1W61 - chains A and B; structure by X-ray diffraction, 2.10 A resolution.

== Chain A (and B) ==
Protein: B-cell mitogen
Source organism: Trypanosoma cruzi
Notes: EC 5.1.1.4; chain B of this document is another copy of the same molecule, construct and numbering; everything in this record applies to it too
UniProtKB: Q9NCP4 (Q9NCP4); residues 2-393 here correspond to UniProt positions 32-423 (UniProt number = residue number + 30)
Sequence (414 residues; each row starts with the number of its first residue):
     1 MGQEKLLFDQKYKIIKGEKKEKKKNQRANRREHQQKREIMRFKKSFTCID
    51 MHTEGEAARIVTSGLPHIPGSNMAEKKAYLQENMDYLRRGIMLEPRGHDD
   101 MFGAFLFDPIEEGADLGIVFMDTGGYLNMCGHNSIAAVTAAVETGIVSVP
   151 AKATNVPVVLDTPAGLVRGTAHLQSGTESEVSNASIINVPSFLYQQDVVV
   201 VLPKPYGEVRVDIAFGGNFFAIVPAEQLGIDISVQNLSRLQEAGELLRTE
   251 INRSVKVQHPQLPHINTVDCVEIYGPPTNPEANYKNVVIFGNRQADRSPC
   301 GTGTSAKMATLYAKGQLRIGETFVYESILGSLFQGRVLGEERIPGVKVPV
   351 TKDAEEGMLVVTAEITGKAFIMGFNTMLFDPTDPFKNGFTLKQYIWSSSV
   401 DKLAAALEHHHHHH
Unresolved in the structure: 1-41, 395-414 (chain B: 1-41, 399-414)
Small-molecule neighbours: pyrrole-2-carboxylate (PYC): E56, F102, L127, C130, G131, H132, F290, D296, S298, C300, G301, T302, G303
What the authors report for this chain:
  - catalytic residues: C130, C300
  - binding site for pyrrole-2-carboxylate: F102, L127, C130, H132, F290, D296, C300
  - contacts within the chain: C130-H132 (hydrogen bond), D296-C300 (hydrogen bond)
  - catalytic residues: H132, D296 (proposed by the authors, not directly observed)
  - self-association interface (contacts with another copy of this molecule): E94 to G97, T382 to Q393

== How chain A and chain B interact ==
Pairs across the interface (65; chain A residue first):
  H52(A) - P95(B)
  H52(A) - D383(B)  salt bridge
  H52(A) - F385(B)
  E54(A) - F385(B)
  G55(A) - P95(B)
  G55(A) - F385(B)
  G55(A) - F389(B)
  E94(A) - H98(B)
  E94(A) - R297(B)  salt bridge
  P95(A) - H52(B)
  P95(A) - G55(B)
  P95(A) - M372(B)
  R96(A) - M372(B)
  G97(A) - H98(B)
  H98(A) - E94(B)
  H98(A) - G97(B)
  H98(A) - H98(B)
  V234(A) - L391(B)
  Q235(A) - Q393(B)
  L237(A) - L391(B)  hydrophobic
  R297(A) - E94(B)  salt bridge
  R297(A) - F389(B)
  R297(A) - L391(B)
  L329(A) - F385(B)  hydrophobic
  L329(A) - F389(B)  hydrophobic
  L329(A) - L391(B)  hydrophobic
  F370(A) - D380(B)
  F370(A) - T382(B)
  F370(A) - D383(B)
  F370(A) - P384(B)
  I371(A) - L378(B)  hydrophobic
  M372(A) - P95(B)
  M372(A) - R96(B)
  M372(A) - M377(B)
  M372(A) - L378(B)  hydrogen bond (backbone-backbone)
  G373(A) - T376(B)
  F374(A) - N375(B)
  F374(A) - T376(B)  hydrogen bond (backbone-backbone)
  F374(A) - L378(B)  hydrophobic
  N375(A) - G373(B)
  N375(A) - F374(B)
  N375(A) - N375(B)
  T376(A) - G373(B)
  T376(A) - F374(B)  hydrogen bond (backbone-backbone)
  M377(A) - M372(B)
  L378(A) - I371(B)  hydrophobic
  L378(A) - M372(B)  hydrogen bond (backbone-backbone)
  L378(A) - F374(B)  hydrophobic
  D380(A) - F370(B)
  T382(A) - F370(B)
  D383(A) - H52(B)  salt bridge
  D383(A) - F370(B)
  P384(A) - F370(B)
  F385(A) - H52(B)
  F385(A) - E54(B)
  F385(A) - G55(B)
  F385(A) - L329(B)  hydrophobic
  F389(A) - G55(B)
  F389(A) - R297(B)
  F389(A) - L329(B)  hydrophobic
  L391(A) - V234(B)
  L391(A) - L237(B)  hydrophobic
  L391(A) - R297(B)
  L391(A) - L329(B)  hydrophobic
  Q393(A) - S238(B)  hydrogen bond
Interface residues without a listed pair, chain A (32 interface residues in all): I328, S331
Interface residues without a listed pair, chain B (32 interface residues in all): Q235, S331

== Summary ==
Chain A and chain B each contribute 32 residues to their interface; the contacts include 5 hydrogen bonds and
4 salt bridges. Polar pairs include H52(A)-D383(B), E94(A)-R297(B) and Q393(A)-S238(B). Bound to chain A:
pyrrole-2-carboxylate. From the paper: catalytic residues C130(A), C300(A) and H132(A) among others; a binding
site for pyrrole-2-carboxylate at F102(A), L127(A) and C130(A) among others.
Chain A and chain B are both B-cell mitogen (Trypanosoma cruzi); the structure, proline racemase in complex
with 2 molecules of pyrrole-2-carboxylic acid (holo form), was determined by X-ray diffraction, deposited
together with 1W62.
